PDB entry 7TQV | electron microscopy, 3.43 A resolution | chains C and E of the 8 polymer chains in the assembly

== Chain C (and E) ==
Protein: Uridylate-specific endoribonuclease
Organism: Severe acute respiratory syndrome coronavirus 2
Notes: EC 3.1.-.-; chain E of this document is another copy of the same molecule, construct and numbering; everything in this record applies to it too
UniProt: P0DTD1 (R1AB_SARS2); residues 2-347 here correspond to UniProt positions 6453-6798 (UniProt number = residue number + 6451)
Chain sequence (362 residues; numbered -14 to 347; the number before each row is that of its first residue; numbers below 1 keep their minus sign (Gly-14 is residue -14)):
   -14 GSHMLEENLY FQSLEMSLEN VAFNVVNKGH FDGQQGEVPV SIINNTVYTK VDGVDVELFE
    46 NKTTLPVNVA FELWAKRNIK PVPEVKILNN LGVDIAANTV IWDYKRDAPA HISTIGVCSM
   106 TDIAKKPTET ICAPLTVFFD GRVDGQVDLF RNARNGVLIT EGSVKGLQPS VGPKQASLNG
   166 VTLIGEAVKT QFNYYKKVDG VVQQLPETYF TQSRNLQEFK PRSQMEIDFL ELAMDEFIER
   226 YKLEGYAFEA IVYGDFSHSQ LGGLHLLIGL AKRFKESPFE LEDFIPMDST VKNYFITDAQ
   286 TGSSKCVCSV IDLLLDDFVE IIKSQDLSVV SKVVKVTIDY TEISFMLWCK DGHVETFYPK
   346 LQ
Disordered / not traced: -14 to -2, 346-347
Sequence notes: expression tag (-14 to 1); engineered mutation Ala235 (His6686 in P0DTD1)
Swiss-Prot annotation at these positions:
  - active site: His250 (Proton acceptor), Lys290 (For uridylate-specific endoribonuclease nsp15 activity)
  - binding site (uracil): Lys290 to Ser294, Thr341 to Lys345
  - site: Lys290 (Transition state stabilizer), Ser294 (Uracil recognition site), Gln347 (Cleavage)
What the authors report for this chain:
  - binding site for the 52-nt RNA strand: Gln19, Lys111, Lys150, Trp333, Glu340, Tyr343
  - mutagenesis - E340A: increased catalytic activity
  - mutagenesis - H235A: abolished catalytic activity
  - mutagenesis - W333A: decreased catalytic activity on ssRNA
  - mutagenesis - W333A: decreased catalytic activity on dsRNA

== How chain C and chain E interact ==
Residue-residue contacts (31; chain C residue first):
  Glu0(C) with Glu0(E); Glu22(E)
  Met1(C) with Glu4(E); Glu22(E), hydrogen bond (backbone-side chain)
  Ser2(C) with Ser2(E)
  Glu4(C) with Met1(E); Glu57(E)
  Glu22(C) with Glu0(E); Met1(E)
  Pro24(C) with Ser104(E); Met105(E), hydrophobic
  Val25(C) with Asn53(E), hydrogen bond (backbone-side chain); Met105(E)
  Ser26(C) with Pro51(E); Asn53(E); Met105(E), hydrogen bond
  Ile27(C) with Ile27(E), hydrophobic; Pro51(E); Val52(E), hydrogen bond (backbone-backbone); Asn53(E)
  Ile28(C) with Pro51(E), hydrophobic
  Lys35(C) with Met105(E)
  Pro51(C) with Ile27(E); Ile28(E), hydrophobic
  Val52(C) with Ile27(E), hydrogen bond (backbone-backbone)
  Asn53(C) with Val25(E), hydrogen bond (side chain-backbone); Ser26(E); Ile27(E)
  Met105(C) with Val25(E); Ser26(E), hydrogen bond; Lys35(E)
Also at the interface, not in a pair above, chain C (19 interface residues in all): Leu3, Val54, Glu57, Ser104
Also at the interface, not in a pair above, chain E (19 interface residues in all): Leu3, Pro24, Val54

== In short ==
Chain C and chain E each contribute 19 residues to their interface, with 7 hydrogen bonds. Among the polar
pairs are Met1(C)-Glu22(E), Val25(C)-Asn53(E) and Ser26(C)-Met105(E). From the paper: a binding site for the
52-nt RNA strand at Gln19(C), Lys111(C) and Lys150(C) among others; E340A of chain C increases catalytic
activity; 3 substitutions were tested in all.
Chain C and chain E are both Uridylate-specific endoribonuclease (Severe acute respiratory syndrome
coronavirus 2); the structure, SARS-CoV-2 endoribonuclease Nsp15 bound to dsRNA, was determined by electron
microscopy together with 7TJ2 from the same study.
